PDB entry 3TBB | X-ray diffraction, 2.30 A resolution | chains A and B of the 3 polymer chains in the assembly

Chain A (and B):
Molecule: small laccase, oxidoreductase
From: Streptomyces viridosporus
Notes: EC 1.10.3.2; chain B of this document is another copy of the same molecule, construct and numbering; everything in this record applies to it too
Chain sequence (313 residues; numbered 31 to 343; the number before each row is that of its first residue):
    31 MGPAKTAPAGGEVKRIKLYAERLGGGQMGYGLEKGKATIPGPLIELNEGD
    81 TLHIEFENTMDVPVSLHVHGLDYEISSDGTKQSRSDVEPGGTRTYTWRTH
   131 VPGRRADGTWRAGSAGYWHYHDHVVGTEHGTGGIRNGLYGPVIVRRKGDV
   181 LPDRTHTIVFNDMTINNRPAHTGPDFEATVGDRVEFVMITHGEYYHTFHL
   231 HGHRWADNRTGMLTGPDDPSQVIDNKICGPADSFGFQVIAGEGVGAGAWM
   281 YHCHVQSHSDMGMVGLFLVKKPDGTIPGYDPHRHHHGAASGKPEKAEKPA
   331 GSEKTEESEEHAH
Unresolved in the structure: 310-343 (chain B: 31, 310-343)
Metal / ion sites: Cu ion site 1: His97 (shared with 1 residue of chain C); Cu ion site 2: His99, His151 (shared with 1 residue of chain C); Cu ion site 3: His153 (together with oxygen molecule) (shared with 2 residues of chain C); Cu ion site 4: His226, Cys283, His288; Cu ion site 5: His229 (shared with His97(B) of chain B); Cu ion site 6: His231, His282 (together with oxygen molecule) (shared with His153(B) of chain B); Cu ion site 7: His284 (together with oxygen molecule) (shared with His99(B), His151(B) of chain B)
Ligand contacts:
  - oxygen molecule (OXY), molecule 1: His97, His99, His151, His153
  - oxygen molecule (OXY), molecule 2: His229, His231, His282, His284

Interface between chain A and chain B:
Contacting residue pairs - 81 pairs, chain A then chain B:
  Met31(A) - Arg135(B)
  Met31(A) - Ala136(B)  hydrophobic
  Met31(A) - Asp137(B)
  Gly32(A) - Asp137(B)
  Pro33(A) - Asp137(B)
  Ala34(A) - Asp137(B)  hydrogen bond (backbone-backbone)
  Val180(A) - Thr139(B)
  Arg213(A) - Arg135(B)
  Arg213(A) - Asp137(B)  salt bridge
  Arg213(A) - Thr139(B)  hydrogen bond
  Tyr225(A) - Glu223(B)  hydrogen bond (side chain-backbone)
  Tyr225(A) - Tyr224(B)  hydrogen bond (side chain-backbone)
  Tyr225(A) - Tyr225(B)  hydrogen bond (side chain-backbone)
  Tyr225(A) - Pro260(B)
  Thr227(A) - Gly259(B)
  Thr227(A) - Pro260(B)  hydrogen bond (side chain-backbone)
  His229(A) - His97(B)
  His229(A) - His99(B)
  His231(A) - His97(B)
  His231(A) - Tyr103(B)
  His231(A) - Asp108(B)  salt bridge
  His231(A) - His153(B)
  Gly232(A) - Tyr103(B)  hydrogen bond (backbone-side chain)
  Arg234(A) - Gly100(B)  hydrogen bond (side chain-backbone)
  Arg234(A) - Asp102(B)  salt bridge
  Arg234(A) - His130(B)
  Leu243(A) - Trp140(B)
  Leu243(A) - Ala142(B)  hydrophobic
  Gly245(A) - Trp140(B)
  Pro246(A) - Trp140(B)
  Pro249(A) - Asn238(B)
  Pro249(A) - Arg239(B)  hydrogen bond (backbone-backbone)
  Pro249(A) - Asp248(B)
  Ser250(A) - Arg239(B)
  Gln251(A) - Asn238(B)
  Gln251(A) - Arg239(B)
  Gln251(A) - Ser263(B)  hydrogen bond (side chain-backbone)
  Val252(A) - Ala142(B)  hydrophobic
  Val252(A) - Trp148(B)
  Ile253(A) - Trp148(B)  hydrophobic
  Asp254(A) - His99(B)  salt bridge
  Asp254(A) - Gly100(B)  hydrogen bond (side chain-backbone)
  Asp254(A) - Trp148(B)
  Asn255(A) - Pro260(B)  hydrogen bond (side chain-backbone)
  Asn255(A) - Ala261(B)  hydrogen bond (side chain-backbone)
  Asn255(A) - Asp262(B)  hydrogen bond
  Ile257(A) - Cys258(B)
  Ile257(A) - Gly259(B)
  Ile257(A) - Asp262(B)
  Ile269(A) - Arg135(B)
  Glu272(A) - Arg135(B)  salt bridge
  Glu272(A) - Arg141(B)  salt bridge
  Gly273(A) - Asp102(B)
  Gly273(A) - Arg128(B)  hydrogen bond (backbone-side chain)
  Val274(A) - Tyr103(B)
  Val274(A) - Glu104(B)
  Ala276(A) - Ile105(B)
  Ala278(A) - Ile105(B)
  Trp279(A) - Tyr103(B)  hydrophobic
  Trp279(A) - Glu104(B)
  Trp279(A) - Ile105(B)
  Met280(A) - His159(B)
  His282(A) - His159(B)
  His284(A) - His99(B)
  His284(A) - His151(B)
  His284(A) - Pro260(B)
  His284(A) - Ala261(B)
  Val285(A) - Gly222(B)
  Val285(A) - Glu223(B)
  Gln286(A) - His159(B)  hydrogen bond (side chain-backbone)
  Gln286(A) - Thr161(B)  hydrogen bond
  Gln286(A) - Ile164(B)
  Gln286(A) - Gly222(B)  hydrogen bond (backbone-backbone)
  Gln286(A) - Glu223(B)
  Ser287(A) - Glu223(B)  hydrogen bond
  Ser289(A) - His159(B)
  Asp290(A) - Thr157(B)  hydrogen bond
  Asp290(A) - His159(B)  salt bridge
  Asp290(A) - Thr161(B)  hydrogen bond
  Val294(A) - His159(B)
  Gly308(A) - Gln112(B)
Interface residues without a listed pair, chain A (44 interface residues in all): Lys256, Gly277, His288, Pro307
Interface residues without a listed pair, chain B (48 interface residues in all): Leu101, Thr110, Ser113, Arg134, Gly143, Gly160, Thr244, Ser250, Ile257, Phe264

Overview:
Chain A and chain B form an interface of 44 and 48 residues respectively; the contacts include 21 hydrogen
bonds and 7 salt bridges. Among the polar pairs are Arg213(A)-Asp137(B), His231(A)-Asp108(B) and
Arg234(A)-Asp102(B). Bound to chain A: oxygen molecule.
Both chains are small laccase, oxidoreductase (Streptomyces viridosporus). Entry 3TBB (Small laccase from
Streptomyces viridosporus T7A; alternate crystal form) was determined by X-ray diffraction together with 3TA4,
3T9W, 3TAS and 3TBC from the same study.
